6VYH - chains C and D of the 3 polymer chains in the assembly; structure by electron microscopy, 3.00 A resolution.

# Chain C
Molecule: 11F9 light-chain
Source organism: Mus musculus
Chain sequence (213 residues; numbered 21 to 233; the number before each row is that of its first residue):
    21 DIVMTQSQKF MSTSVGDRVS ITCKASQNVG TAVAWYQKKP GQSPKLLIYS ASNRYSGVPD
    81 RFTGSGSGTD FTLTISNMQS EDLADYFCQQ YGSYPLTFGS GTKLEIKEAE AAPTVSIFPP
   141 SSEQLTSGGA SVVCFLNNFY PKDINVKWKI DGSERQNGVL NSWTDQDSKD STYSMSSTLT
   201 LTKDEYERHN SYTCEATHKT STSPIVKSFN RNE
Cystine bridges: Cys43-Cys108

# Chain D
Molecule: 11F9 heavy-chain
Source organism: Mus musculus
Chain sequence (238 residues; row label = number of the first residue in the row):
     1 MKCSWVIFFL MAVVTGVNSE VQLQQSGAEL VRPGALVKLS CKASGFNIKD YYMHWVKERP
    61 EQGLEWIGWI DPENGNTIYD PKFQGKASIT ADTSSNTAYL QLSSLTSEDT AVYYCARKRG
   121 YYGPYFDYWG QGTTLTVSSK TTAPSVYPLA PVCGDTTGSS VTLGCLVKGY FPEPVTLTWN
   181 SGSLSSGVHT FPAVLQSGLY TLSSSVTVTS STWPSQSITC NVAHPASSTK VDKKIEPA
Unresolved in the structure: 1-19
Cystine bridges: Cys41-Cys115

# Interface between chain C and chain D
Contacting residue pairs (35; chain C residue first):
  Ala54(C) - Pro124(D)
  Tyr56(C) - Tyr125(D)
  Tyr56(C) - Phe126(D)  hydrogen bond (side chain-backbone)
  Lys58(C) - Glu58(D)  salt bridge
  Lys58(C) - Tyr114(D)  hydrogen bond
  Gln62(C) - Tyr114(D)  hydrogen bond (backbone-side chain)
  Ser63(C) - Tyr114(D)
  Ser63(C) - Trp129(D)
  Ser63(C) - Gly130(D)  hydrogen bond (side chain-backbone)
  Ser63(C) - Gln131(D)
  Pro64(C) - Trp129(D)  hydrogen bond (backbone-side chain)
  Leu66(C) - Tyr125(D)  hydrophobic
  Tyr69(C) - Pro124(D)  hydrophobic
  Tyr69(C) - Tyr125(D)  hydrophobic
  Tyr75(C) - Tyr125(D)
  Tyr75(C) - Asp127(D)
  Phe107(C) - Leu64(D)  hydrophobic
  Gln109(C) - Lys118(D)
  Gln109(C) - Phe126(D)
  Tyr111(C) - Tyr122(D)
  Tyr111(C) - Pro124(D)
  Gly112(C) - Tyr122(D)
  Tyr114(C) - His54(D)
  Tyr114(C) - Trp66(D)  hydrophobic
  Tyr114(C) - Trp69(D)
  Tyr114(C) - Tyr121(D)  hydrogen bond (side chain-backbone)
  Tyr114(C) - Tyr122(D)  hydrophobic
  Pro115(C) - Trp66(D)  hydrophobic
  Leu116(C) - Trp66(D)
  Leu116(C) - Lys118(D)
  Leu116(C) - Phe126(D)  hydrophobic
  Phe118(C) - Leu64(D)  hydrophobic
  Phe118(C) - Phe126(D)  hydrophobic
  Phe138(C) - Pro151(D)  hydrophobic
  Ser182(C) - Pro192(D)
Interface residues without a listed pair, chain C (27 interface residues in all): Ser70, Ser113, Ser120, Ser136, Ile137, Pro139, Ser141, Gln144
Interface residues without a listed pair, chain D (27 interface residues in all): Val56, Gly63, Asp80, Pro81, Gly123, Tyr147, Leu149, Thr162, Phe191

# Summary
The chain C/chain D interface involves 27 residues from each chain; the contacts include 6 hydrogen bonds and
1 salt bridge. Among the polar pairs are Lys58(C)-Glu58(D), Tyr56(C)-Phe126(D) and Lys58(C)-Tyr114(D).
Here chain C is 11F9 light-chain and chain D is 11F9 heavy-chain, both from Mus musculus. Entry 6VYH (Cryo-EM
structure of SLC40/ferroportin in complex with Fab) was determined by electron microscopy together with 6WIK
from the same study.
